Entry 8TZR (electron microscopy, 3.50 A resolution); this record covers chains A and B of the 3 polymer chains in the assembly.

Chain A:
Protein: Protein Wnt-3a
From: Homo sapiens
UniProt: P56704 (WNT3A_HUMAN); residues 1-352 here = UniProt positions 1-352
Sequence (352 residues; each row starts with the number of its first residue):
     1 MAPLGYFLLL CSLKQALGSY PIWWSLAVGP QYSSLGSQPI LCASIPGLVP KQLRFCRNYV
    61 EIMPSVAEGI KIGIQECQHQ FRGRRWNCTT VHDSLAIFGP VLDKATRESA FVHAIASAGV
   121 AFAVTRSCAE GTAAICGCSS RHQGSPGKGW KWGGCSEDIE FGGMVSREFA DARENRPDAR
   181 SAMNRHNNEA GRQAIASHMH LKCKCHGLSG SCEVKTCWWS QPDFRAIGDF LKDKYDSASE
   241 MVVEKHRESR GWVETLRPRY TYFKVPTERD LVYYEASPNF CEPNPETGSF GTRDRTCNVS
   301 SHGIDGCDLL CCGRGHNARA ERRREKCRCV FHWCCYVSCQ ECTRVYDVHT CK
Unresolved in the structure: 1-39
Cystine bridges: Cys42-Cys56, Cys77-Cys88, Cys128-Cys136, Cys138-Cys155, Cys203-Cys217, Cys205-Cys212, Cys281-Cys312, Cys297-Cys307, Cys311-Cys351, Cys327-Cys342, Cys329-Cys339, Cys334-Cys335
Covalently attached groups: palmitoleic acid (PAM) linked to Ser209; glycan linked to Asn298
Curated features (UniProtKB/Swiss-Prot):
  - site: Leu26, Ala27 (Cleavage)
  - lipidation: Ser209 (O-palmitoleoyl serine)
  - glycosylation (N-linked (GlcNAc...) asparagine): Asn87, Asn298
  - mutagenesis: Asn87 (N87Q: Strongly reduced ability to stimulate Wnt-responsive reporters; when associated with Q-298), Ser209 (S209A: Abrogates WLS binding; S209A: Complete loss of palmitoleoylation; S209T: No effect on palmitoleoylation and secretion; the threonine can functionally replace the serine), Asn298 (N298Q: Strongly reduced ability to stimulate Wnt-responsive reporters; when associated with Q-87), Cys334 (C334A: No signaling activity despite the presence of significant amounts of secreted monomeric Wnt3a, exhibits dominant negative properties; when associated with A-335), Cys335 (C335A: No signaling activity despite the presence of significant amounts of secreted monomeric Wnt3a, exhibits dominant negative properties; when associated with A-334)
What the authors report for this chain:
  - post-translational modification sites: Asn298

Chain B:
Protein: Protein wntless homolog
From: Homo sapiens
UniProt: Q5T9L3 (WLS_HUMAN); residue numbers follow UniProt; this construct covers 1-541
Sequence (541 residues; each row starts with the number of its first residue):
     1 MAGAIIENMS TKKLCIVGGI LLVFQIIAFL VGGLIAPGPT TAVSYMSVKC VDARKNHHKT
    61 KWFVPWGPNH CDKIRDIEEA IPREIEANDI VFSVHIPLPH MEMSPWFQFM LFILQLDIAF
   121 KLNNQIRENA EVSMDVSLAY RDDAFAEWTE MAHERVPRKL KCTFTSPKTP EHEGRYYECD
   181 VLPFMEIGSV AHKFYLLNIR LPVNEKKKIN VGIGEIKDIR LVGIHQNGGF TKVWFAMKTF
   241 LTPSIFIIMV WYWRRITMMS RPPVLLEKVI FALGISMTFI NIPVEWFSIG FDWTWMLLFG
   301 DIRQGIFYAM LLSFWIIFCG EHMMDQHERN HIAGYWKQVG PIAVGSFCLF IFDMCERGVQ
   361 LTNPFYSIWT TDIGTELAMA FIIVAGICLC LYFLFLCFMV FQVFRNISGK QSSLPAMSKV
   421 RRLHYEGLIF RFKFLMLITL ACAAMTVIFF IVSQVTEGHW KWGGVTVQVN SAFFTGIYGM
   481 WNLYVFALMF LYAPSHKNYG EDQSNGDLGV HSGEELQLTT TITHVDGPTE IYKLTRKEAQ
   541 E
Unresolved in the structure: 1-2, 496-541
Cystine bridges: Cys50-Cys71, Cys162-Cys179
Small-molecule neighbours: palmitoleic acid (PAM): Asp301, Ile302, Gly305, Ile306, Ser346, Phe347, Leu349, Phe350, Asp353
Curated features (UniProtKB/Swiss-Prot):
  - natural variant: Tyr392 (Y392C: In ZKS), Tyr478 (Y478C: In ZKS), Ile531 (I531T: In ZKS), Arg536 (R536C: In ZKS)

Interface between chain A and chain B:
Residue-residue contacts (81; chain A residue first):
  Arg82(A) - Glu171(B)
  Ala129(A) - Ser44(B)
  Ala129(A) - Tyr45(B)
  Ala129(A) - Met46(B)  hydrogen bond (backbone-backbone)
  Glu130(A) - Met46(B)
  Glu130(A) - Val48(B)
  Gly131(A) - Trp66(B)
  Gly131(A) - Pro99(B)
  Ala133(A) - Pro99(B)
  Ala134(A) - Pro99(B)  hydrophobic
  Cys138(A) - Met101(B)
  Arg141(A) - His100(B)  hydrogen bond
  Trp150(A) - Val43(B)  hydrophobic
  Trp150(A) - Glu102(B)  hydrogen bond (side chain-backbone)
  Trp150(A) - His225(B)
  Lys151(A) - Glu102(B)  salt bridge
  Lys151(A) - Phe107(B)
  Lys151(A) - Gly228(B)
  Lys151(A) - Gly229(B)
  Trp152(A) - Ile35(B)
  Trp152(A) - Pro37(B)
  Trp152(A) - Asn227(B)
  Trp152(A) - Gly228(B)
  Trp152(A) - Gly229(B)  hydrogen bond (backbone-backbone)
  Gly153(A) - Pro37(B)
  Gly153(A) - Asn227(B)  hydrogen bond (backbone-side chain)
  Gly154(A) - Thr41(B)
  Gly154(A) - Asn227(B)  hydrogen bond (backbone-side chain)
  Cys155(A) - Thr41(B)
  Lys202(A) - Gln115(B)  hydrogen bond
  Lys202(A) - Cys179(B)
  Lys202(A) - Val181(B)
  Lys204(A) - Ile113(B)
  His206(A) - Phe109(B)
  His206(A) - Ile224(B)
  Gly207(A) - Asp301(B)
  Gly207(A) - Arg357(B)
  Leu208(A) - Asp301(B)
  Leu208(A) - Gln304(B)
  Leu208(A) - Tyr308(B)  hydrophobic
  Leu208(A) - Asp353(B)
  Ser209(A) - Leu349(B)
  Ser209(A) - Phe352(B)
  Ser209(A) - Asp353(B)  hydrogen bond
  Cys212(A) - Phe450(B)
  Cys212(A) - Gln454(B)  hydrogen bond (backbone-side chain)
  Glu213(A) - Gln304(B)  hydrogen bond
  Glu213(A) - Phe474(B)
  Val214(A) - Phe474(B)  hydrophobic
  Lys215(A) - Gln454(B)
  Thr216(A) - Thr40(B)  hydrogen bond
  Thr216(A) - Ala42(B)
  Thr216(A) - Ile224(B)
  Trp218(A) - Ala42(B)  hydrophobic
  Trp218(A) - Ile113(B)  hydrophobic
  Trp218(A) - Val222(B)
  Gln221(A) - Arg220(B)  hydrogen bond (backbone-side chain)
  Asp223(A) - Tyr176(B)
  Arg225(A) - Glu173(B)  hydrogen bond (side chain-backbone)
  Asp229(A) - Arg175(B)  salt bridge
  Phe331(A) - Asn123(B)
  His332(A) - Asn124(B)  hydrogen bond (backbone-side chain)
  His332(A) - Val203(B)
  His332(A) - Glu205(B)  salt bridge
  Trp333(A) - Ile77(B)  hydrophobic
  Trp333(A) - Ala87(B)
  Trp333(A) - Phe92(B)  hydrophobic
  Trp333(A) - Leu201(B)  hydrogen bond (side chain-backbone)
  Trp333(A) - Asn210(B)
  Trp333(A) - Ile213(B)  hydrophobic
  Trp333(A) - Gly214(B)
  Trp333(A) - Glu215(B)
  Trp333(A) - Ile216(B)
  Cys334(A) - Ile77(B)  hydrophobic
  Cys334(A) - Ile90(B)  hydrophobic
  Cys335(A) - Ala80(B)  hydrophobic
  Cys335(A) - Ile85(B)  hydrogen bond (side chain-backbone)
  Cys335(A) - Glu86(B)
  Cys335(A) - Ala87(B)
  Tyr336(A) - Glu84(B)
  Tyr336(A) - Ile85(B)
Interface residues without a listed pair, chain A (45 interface residues in all): His79, Arg126, Cys128, Thr132, Ser139, Cys217, Ser220, Ala226, Val330
Interface residues without a listed pair, chain B (73 interface residues in all): Lys73, Arg75, Ile81, Leu98, Ser104, Leu111, His172, Gly174, Pro183, Lys232, Val233, Gly305, Glu356

Overview:
45 residues of chain A and 73 residues of chain B are in contact, with 16 hydrogen bonds and 3 salt bridges.
Polar contacts include Lys151(A)-Glu102(B), Asp229(A)-Arg175(B) and His332(A)-Glu205(B). Ligands of chain B:
palmitoleic acid. Palmitoleic acid is covalently linked to Ser209(A). From the paper: a modification site at
Asn298(A).
Chain A is Protein Wnt-3a and chain B is Protein wntless homolog, both from Homo sapiens; the structure,
Structure of human Wnt3a bound to WLS and CALR, was determined by electron microscopy (same publication as
8TZO, 8TZP and 8TZS).
